5X9V - chains A and B; structure by X-ray diffraction, 3.00 A resolution.

[Chain A (and B)]
Molecule: Thermosome, alpha subunit
Organism: Carboxydothermus hydrogenoformans Z-2901
Notes: chain B of this document is another copy of the same molecule, construct and numbering; everything in this record applies to it too
Reference sequence: Q3AF10 (Q3AF10_CARHZ); residue numbers follow UniProt; this construct covers 1-521
Sequence (521 residues; numbered 1 to 521; the number before each row is that of its first residue):
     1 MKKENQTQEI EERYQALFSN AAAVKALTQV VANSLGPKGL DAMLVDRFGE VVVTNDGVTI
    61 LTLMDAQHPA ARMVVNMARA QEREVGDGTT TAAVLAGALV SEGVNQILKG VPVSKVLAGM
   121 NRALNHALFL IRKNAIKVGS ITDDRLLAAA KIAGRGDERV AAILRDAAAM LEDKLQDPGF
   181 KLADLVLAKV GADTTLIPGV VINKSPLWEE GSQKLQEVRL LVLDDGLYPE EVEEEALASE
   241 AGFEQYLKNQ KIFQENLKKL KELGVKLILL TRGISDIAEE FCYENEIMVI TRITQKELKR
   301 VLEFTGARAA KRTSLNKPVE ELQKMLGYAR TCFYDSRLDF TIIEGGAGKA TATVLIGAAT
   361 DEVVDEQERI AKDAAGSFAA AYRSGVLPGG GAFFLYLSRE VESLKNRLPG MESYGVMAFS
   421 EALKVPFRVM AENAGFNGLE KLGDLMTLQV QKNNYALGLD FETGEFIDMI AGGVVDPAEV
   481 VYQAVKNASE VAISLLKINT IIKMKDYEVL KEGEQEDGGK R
Disordered / not traced: 1-9, 503-521
Metal / ion sites: Mg2+: Asp-87 (together with AMP-PNP)
Ligand contacts: AMP-PNP (ANP; phosphoaminophosphonic acid-adenylate ester): Ser-34, Leu-35, Gly-36, Pro-37, Asn-55, Asp-56, Gly-57, Asp-87, Gly-88, Thr-89, Thr-90, Thr-91, Ile-152, Arg-155, Asp-373, Gly-389, Gly-390, Gly-391, Met-430, Leu-459, Phe-461, Met-469, Val-474, Asp-476
What the authors report for this chain:
  - catalytic residues: Asp-56, Asp-373 (by similarity / conservation)
  - catalytic residues: Arg-155
  - self-association interface (contacts with another copy of this molecule); pairs are residue here / residue on that copy: Asn-76/Glu-362 (hydrogen bond), Lys-109/Leu-439, Val-111/Leu-439, Asp-177/Ser-212 (hydrogen bond), Ala-359/Glu-490 (backbone contact), Met-411/Leu-439, Tyr-414/Leu-439, Trp-208, Ala-358, Leu-439
  - binding site for AMP-PNP: Ser-34, Pro-37, Asn-55, Asp-56, Asp-87, Thr-89, Thr-91, Ile-152, Arg-155, Asp-373, Gly-390, Met-430, Phe-461, Met-469, Val-474
  - Mg2+ coordination: Asp-87
  - mutagenesis - R155K: unchanged catalytic activity
  - mutagenesis - R155A, R155E, R155L, D373A, L439A: decreased catalytic activity

[Chain A / chain B interface]
Pairs across the interface (66; chain A residue first):
  Lys-38(A) / Ser-114(B)
  Gly-39(A) / Lys-497(B)  hydrogen bond (backbone-side chain)
  Leu-40(A) / Lys-497(B)
  Leu-40(A) / Asn-499(B)
  Asp-41(A) / Lys-497(B)  salt bridge
  Asp-41(A) / Ile-498(B)
  Asp-41(A) / Asn-499(B)  hydrogen bond (backbone-backbone)
  Asp-41(A) / Thr-500(B)
  Ala-42(A) / Thr-500(B)
  Met-43(A) / Asn-20(B)
  Met-43(A) / Pro-69(B)  hydrophobic
  Met-43(A) / Ala-70(B)
  Met-43(A) / Met-73(B)  hydrophobic
  Met-43(A) / Ile-498(B)  hydrophobic
  Met-43(A) / Thr-500(B)  hydrogen bond (backbone-backbone)
  Met-43(A) / Ile-501(B)
  Met-43(A) / Ile-502(B)  hydrogen bond (backbone-backbone)
  Leu-44(A) / Ile-502(B)  hydrophobic
  Val-45(A) / Pro-69(B)  hydrophobic
  Val-45(A) / Ile-502(B)
  Gly-49(A) / Arg-72(B)
  Glu-50(A) / Arg-72(B)
  Val-53(A) / Ile-498(B)  hydrophobic
  Gly-191(A) / Arg-83(B)
  Gly-191(A) / Glu-84(B)
  Trp-208(A) / Leu-298(B)  hydrophobic
  Trp-208(A) / Lys-299(B)
  Glu-209(A) / Lys-299(B)  salt bridge
  Gly-211(A) / Asp-177(B)
  Ser-212(A) / Asp-177(B)  hydrogen bond
  Glu-234(A) / Glu-235(B)
  Leu-237(A) / Glu-233(B)
  Leu-237(A) / Ala-236(B)
  Leu-237(A) / Ser-239(B)
  Ala-238(A) / Ser-239(B)
  Glu-240(A) / Ser-239(B)
  Glu-240(A) / Glu-240(B)
  Glu-240(A) / Ala-241(B)
  Phe-243(A) / Ala-236(B)  hydrophobic
  Phe-243(A) / Ala-241(B)
  Phe-243(A) / Gly-242(B)
  Phe-243(A) / Gln-245(B)
  Asp-276(A) / Arg-272(B)  salt bridge
  Asp-276(A) / Lys-311(B)
  Ile-277(A) / Thr-313(B)
  Glu-280(A) / Ala-309(B)
  Glu-280(A) / Ala-310(B)
  Glu-280(A) / Lys-311(B)
  Glu-280(A) / Ser-314(B)
  Tyr-283(A) / Leu-302(B)
  Tyr-283(A) / Arg-308(B)  hydrogen bond
  Tyr-283(A) / Ala-309(B)
  Glu-284(A) / Lys-317(B)  salt bridge
  Ser-336(A) / Gly-179(B)
  Arg-337(A) / Glu-84(B)  salt bridge
  Arg-337(A) / Pro-178(B)  hydrogen bond (side chain-backbone)
  Ala-359(A) / Ala-80(B)
  Ala-359(A) / Arg-83(B)  hydrogen bond (backbone-side chain)
  Ala-359(A) / Asn-487(B)
  Ala-359(A) / Glu-490(B)  hydrogen bond (backbone-side chain)
  Thr-360(A) / Asn-76(B)
  Thr-360(A) / Met-77(B)
  Thr-360(A) / Ala-80(B)
  Glu-362(A) / Met-73(B)
  Glu-362(A) / Asn-76(B)  hydrogen bond
  Glu-462(A) / Lys-115(B)  salt bridge
Other interface residues (no listed pair), chain A (41 interface residues in all): Asn-33, Val-51, Asn-55, Val-190, Ser-239, Leu-247, Glu-279, Ala-358, Val-363
Other interface residues (no listed pair), chain B (50 interface residues in all): Val-113, Asp-224, Val-232, Ala-238, Met-325, Lys-486, Ser-494, Leu-495

[Overview]
41 residues of chain A face 50 of chain B across their interface; the contacts include 10 hydrogen bonds and 6
salt bridges. Among the polar pairs are Asp-41(A)/Lys-497(B), Glu-209(A)/Lys-299(B) and Asp-276(A)/Arg-272(B).
The paper reports catalytic residues Asp-56(A), Asp-373(A) and Arg-155(A); R155A, R155E and R155L of chain A,
among others, reduce catalytic activity; 6 substitutions were tested in all.
Chain A and chain B are both Thermosome, alpha subunit (Carboxydothermus hydrogenoformans Z-2901); the
structure, Crystal structure of group III chaperonin in the Closed state, was determined by X-ray diffraction
together with 5X9U from the same study.
